3G6V - chains A and T of the 3 polymer chains in the assembly; structure by X-ray diffraction, 2.20 A resolution.

# Chain A
Name: DNA polymerase iota
Source organism: Homo sapiens
Notes: EC 2.7.7.7
Reference sequence: Q9UNA4 (POLI_HUMAN); numbering as in UniProt (aligned over 1-420)
Amino-acid sequence (420 residues; numbered 1 to 420; the number before each row is that of its first residue):
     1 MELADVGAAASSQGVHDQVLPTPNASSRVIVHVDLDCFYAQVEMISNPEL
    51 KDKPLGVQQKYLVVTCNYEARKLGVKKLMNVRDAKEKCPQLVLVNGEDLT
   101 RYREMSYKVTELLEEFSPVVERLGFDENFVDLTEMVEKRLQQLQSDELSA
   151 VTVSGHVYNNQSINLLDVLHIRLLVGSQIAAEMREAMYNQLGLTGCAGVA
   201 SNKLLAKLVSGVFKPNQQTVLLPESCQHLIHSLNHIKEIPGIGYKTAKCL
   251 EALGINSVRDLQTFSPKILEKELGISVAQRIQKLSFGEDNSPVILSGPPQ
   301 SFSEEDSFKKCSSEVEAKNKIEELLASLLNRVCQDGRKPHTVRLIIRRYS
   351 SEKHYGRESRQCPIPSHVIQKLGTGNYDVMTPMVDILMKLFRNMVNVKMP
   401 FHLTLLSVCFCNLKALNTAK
Disordered / not traced: 1-24, 371-378, 395-403, 415-420
Ion coordination: Mg2+ site 1: Asp34, Leu35, Asp126 (together with ATP); Mg2+ site 2: Glu127 (together with ATP)
Residues lining bound ligands: ATP (adenosine-5'-triphosphate): Asp34, Leu35, Asp36, Cys37, Phe38, Tyr39, Gln59, Val64, Thr65, Tyr68, Arg71, Lys77, Leu78, Asp126, Glu127, Lys214
UniProt features mapped onto this chain:
  - natural variant: Gly96 (R96G: Large decrease in catalytic activity efficiency which is partially rescued by the presence of Mn(2+) instead Mg(2+); this construct carries the variant)
  - mutagenesis: Met1 to Ala25 (Small decrease in catalytic activity efficiency which is partially rescued by the presence of Mn(2+) instead Mg(2+))
From the paper describing this entry:
  - catalytic residues: Asp34, Asp126, Glu127
  - binding site for Template DNA strand (chain T): Gln59, Lys60, Leu62, Ser307
  - binding site for ATP: Tyr39
  - specificity-determining residues: Tyr39, Gln59

# Chain T
Molecule: Template DNA strand
Sequence (12 nucleotides; numbered 837 to 847 plus 1 insertion-coded residue; the number before each row is that of its first residue):
   837 TCT
  839A A
   840 XGGGTCCT
Disordered / not traced: 837-838, 839A
Modified / non-standard residues: 3DR (1',2'-dideoxyribofuranose-5'-phosphate) at position 840

# Chain A / chain T interface
Residue-residue contacts (24):
  Gln59(A) - 3DR_840(T)  sugar contact
  Gln59(A) - DG841(T)  hydrogen bond to the sugar
  Lys60(A) - 3DR_840(T)  phosphate contact
  Lys60(A) - DG841(T)  salt bridge to the phosphate
  Glu97(A) - DG841(T)  phosphate contact
  Leu99(A) - DG841(T)  phosphate contact
  Leu99(A) - DG842(T)  sugar contact
  Arg103(A) - DG842(T)  salt bridge to the phosphate
  Arg103(A) - DG843(T)  salt bridge to the phosphate
  Pro299(A) - DT844(T)  phosphate contact
  Gln300(A) - DT844(T)  hydrogen bond to the phosphate
  Gln300(A) - DC845(T)  phosphate contact
  Ser301(A) - DT844(T)  hydrogen bond to the phosphate
  Phe302(A) - DG843(T)  phosphate contact
  Ser303(A) - DG842(T)  sugar contact
  Ser303(A) - DG843(T)  hydrogen bond to the phosphate
  Glu304(A) - DG842(T)  phosphate contact
  Glu305(A) - DG841(T)  sugar contact
  Glu305(A) - DG842(T)  hydrogen bond to the phosphate
  Ser307(A) - 3DR_840(T)  hydrogen bond to the phosphate
  Ser307(A) - DG841(T)  phosphate contact
  Arg331(A) - DG843(T)  salt bridge to the phosphate
  Arg347(A) - 3DR_840(T)  salt bridge to the phosphate
  His354(A) - DT839(T)  base contact
Other interface residues (no listed pair), chain A (22 interface residues in all): Tyr39, Tyr61, Leu62, Val64, Phe125, Tyr244

# Summary
22 residues of chain A and 7 residues of chain T are in contact; the contacts include 6 hydrogen bonds and 5
salt bridges. Polar pairs include Gln59(A)-DG841(T), Gln300(A)-DT844(T) and Ser301(A)-DT844(T). The paper
reports catalytic residues Asp34(A), Asp126(A) and Glu127(A); a binding site for Template DNA strand (chain T)
at Gln59(A), Lys60(A) and Leu62(A) among others.
Here chain A is DNA polymerase iota (Homo sapiens) and chain T is Template DNA strand. Entry 3G6V (DNA
synthesis across an abasic lesion by human DNA polymerase-iota) was determined by X-ray diffraction (same
publication as 3G6X and 3G6Y).
